PDB entry 7PF4 | electron microscopy, 4.00 A resolution | chains M and J of the 10 polymer chains in the assembly

== Chain M ==
Molecule: Histone H2A type 1-B/E
Organism: Homo sapiens
UniProtKB: P04908 (H2A1B_HUMAN); residues 0-129 here correspond to UniProt positions 1-130 (UniProt number = residue number + 1)
Sequence (147 residues; each row starts with the number of its first residue; numbers below 1 keep their minus sign (His-17 is residue -17)):
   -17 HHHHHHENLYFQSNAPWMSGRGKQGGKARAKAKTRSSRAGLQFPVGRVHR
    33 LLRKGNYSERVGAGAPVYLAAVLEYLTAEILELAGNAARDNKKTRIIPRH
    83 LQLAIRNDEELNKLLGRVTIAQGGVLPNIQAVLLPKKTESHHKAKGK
Disordered / not traced: -17 to 9, 119-129
Construct notes: expression tag (-17 to -1)

== Chain J ==
Molecule: 167-nt DNA strand
Organism: synthetic construct
Sequence (167 nucleotides; row label = number of the first residue in the row):
   198 TACTTACATGACAGGATGTATATATCTGACACGTGCCTGGAGACTAGGGA
   248 GTAATCCCCTTGGCGGTTAAAACGCGGGGGACAGCGCGTACGTGCGTTTA
   298 AGCGGTGCTAGAGCTGTCTACGACCAATTGAGCGGCCTCGGCACCGGGAT
   348 TCTCCAGGCGGCCAGTG

== Interface between chain M and chain J ==
Residue-residue contacts (17; chain M residue first):
  Arg11(M) with DA324(J), hydrogen bond to the base; DT325(J), hydrogen bond to the sugar
  Ala14(M) with DG327(J), sugar contact
  Arg35(M) with DA320(J), salt bridge to the phosphate; DC321(J), salt bridge to the phosphate
  Arg42(M) with DC318(J), base contact; DG319(J), hydrogen bond to the sugar; DA320(J), phosphate contact
  Val43(M) with DG319(J), sugar contact; DA320(J), hydrogen bond to the phosphate
  Gly44(M) with DG319(J), phosphate contact
  Ala45(M) with DG319(J), hydrogen bond to the phosphate
  Lys75(M) with DC339(J), phosphate contact; DA340(J), salt bridge to the phosphate
  Thr76(M) with DG338(J), phosphate contact; DC339(J), hydrogen bond to the phosphate
  Arg77(M) with DC339(J), hydrogen bond to the phosphate
Also at the interface, not in a pair above, chain M (14 interface residues in all): Thr16, Arg29, His31, Glu41
Also at the interface, not in a pair above, chain J (12 interface residues in all): DA328, DG329

== Overview ==
14 residues of chain M face 12 of chain J across their interface; the contacts include 7 hydrogen bonds and 3
salt bridges. Among the polar pairs are Arg11(M)-DA324(J), Arg11(M)-DT325(J) and Arg42(M)-DG319(J).
Chain M is Histone H2A type 1-B/E (Homo sapiens) and chain J is a 167-nt DNA strand (synthetic construct); the
structure, Nucleosome 3 of the 4x187 nucleosome array containing H1, was determined by electron microscopy
together with 7PET, 7PEU, 7PEV, 7PEW, 7PEX, 7PEY and 16 further entries from the same study.
